8V6T - chain A; structure by X-ray diffraction, 1.98 A resolution.

[Chain A]
Protein: Molecular chaperone Tir
Organism: Escherichia coli
Reference sequence: A0A136TBS2 (A0A136TBS2_ECOLX); residues 1-169 here = UniProt positions 1-169
Sequence (172 residues; numbered -2 to 169; the number before each row is that of its first residue; numbers below 1 keep their minus sign (Ser-2 is residue -2)):
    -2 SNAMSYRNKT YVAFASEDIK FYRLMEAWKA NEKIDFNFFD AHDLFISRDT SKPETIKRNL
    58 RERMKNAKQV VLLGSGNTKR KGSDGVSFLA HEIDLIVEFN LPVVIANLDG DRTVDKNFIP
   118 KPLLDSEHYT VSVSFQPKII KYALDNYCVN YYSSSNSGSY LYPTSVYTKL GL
Differences from the reference sequence: expression tag (-2 to 0)
What the authors report for this chain:
  - catalytic residues: Glu89
  - contacts within the chain: Tyr8-Glu89
  - mutagenesis - Y159A/Y164A: abolished expression

[Summary]
From the paper: the catalytic residue Glu89; Y159A/Y164A abolish expression.
Chain A is Molecular chaperone Tir (Escherichia coli); the structure, Crystal structure of EcThsB2, was
determined by X-ray diffraction together with 8V6Q, 8V6R and 8V6S from the same study.
